4PVD - chain A; structure by X-ray diffraction, 2.40 A resolution.

Chain A:
Protein: NADPH-dependent methylglyoxal reductase GRE2
From: Saccharomyces cerevisiae
Notes: EC 1.1.1.283, 1.1.1.265
Reference sequence: Q12068 (GRE2_YEAST); residue numbers follow UniProt; this construct covers 1-342
Sequence (342 residues; each row starts with the number of its first residue):
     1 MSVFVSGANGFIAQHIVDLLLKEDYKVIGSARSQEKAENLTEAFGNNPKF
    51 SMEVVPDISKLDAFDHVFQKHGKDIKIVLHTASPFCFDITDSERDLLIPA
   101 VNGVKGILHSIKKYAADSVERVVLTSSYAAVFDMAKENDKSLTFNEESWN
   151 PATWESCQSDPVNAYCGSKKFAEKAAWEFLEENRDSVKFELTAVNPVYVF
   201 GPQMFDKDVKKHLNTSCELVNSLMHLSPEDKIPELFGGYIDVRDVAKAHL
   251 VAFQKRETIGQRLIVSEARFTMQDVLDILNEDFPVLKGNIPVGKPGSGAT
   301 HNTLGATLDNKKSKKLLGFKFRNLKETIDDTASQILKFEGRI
Small-molecule neighbours: NADPH (NDP; NADPH dihydro-nicotinamide-adenine-dinucleotide phosphate): Gly7, Asn9, Gly10, Phe11, Ile12, Arg32, Lys36, Val55, Pro56, Asp57, Ile58, Thr81, Ala82, Ser83, Pro84, Phe85, Pro99, Thr125, Ser126, Ser127, Tyr165, Lys169, Pro196, Val197, Tyr198, Val199, Asn214, Ser216
Swiss-Prot annotation at these positions:
  - active site: Lys169 (Proton donor)
  - binding site (NADP(+)): Gly7 to Ile12, Arg32, Lys36, Asp57, Ile58, Tyr165, Lys169, Val199, Ser216
  - modified residue: Ser333 (Phosphoserine)
  - mutagenesis: Asn9 (N9E: Alters cofactor preference of the enzyme to be able to use as well NAD instead of NADP)
What the authors report for this chain:
  - binding site for NADPH: Gly7 to Ala13, Arg32, Lys36, Asp57, Ile58, Ser83, Pro84, Phe85, Tyr165, Lys169, Tyr198, Val199, Ser216
  - conformationally variable residues (loop rearrangement, order/disorder transition, side-chain flip): Arg32, Asp57, Ile58, Ser83, Pro84 to Cys86, Ser127, Tyr128, Phe132, Val162, Tyr165, Lys169, Tyr198, Ser216, Leu219
  - catalytic residues: Ser127, Tyr165, Lys169
  - mutagenesis - S127A, Y165A, Y165F, K169L: abolished catalytic activity on isovaleraldehyde
  - mutagenesis - F85A (77-fold), Y128A (5-fold), Y198A (28-fold): decreased catalytic activity on isovaleraldehyde
  - mutagenesis - Y128F, Y198F: unchanged catalytic activity on isovaleraldehyde
  - mutagenesis - F132A (2-3 fold), V162A (2-3 fold): increased catalytic activity on isovaleraldehyde
  - mutagenesis - F85A (77-fold), Y128A (5-fold), Y198A (28-fold): decreased binding to isovaleraldehyde
  - mutagenesis - Y128F, F132A, V162A, Y198F: unchanged binding to isovaleraldehyde

Summary:
Chain A binds NADPH. UniProt lists active-site residue Lys169, 14 NADP+-binding residues and one mutagenesis
site. The paper reports catalytic residues Ser127, Tyr165 and Lys169; S127A, Y165A and Y165F, among others,
abolish catalytic activity on isovaleraldehyde; 11 substitutions were tested in all.
Chain A is NADPH-dependent methylglyoxal reductase GRE2 (Saccharomyces cerevisiae); the structure, Crystal
structure of yeast methylglyoxal/isovaleraldehyde reductase Gre2 complexed with NADPH, was determined by X-ray
diffraction (same publication as 4PVC).
